PDB entry 7LSX | electron microscopy, 3.61 A resolution | chains F and O of the 13 polymer chains in the assembly

Chain F:
Name: Proteasome subunit alpha type-6
From: Saccharomyces cerevisiae (strain ATCC 204508 / S288c)
Notes: EC 3.4.25.1
UniProtKB: P40302 (PSA6_YEAST); residue numbers follow UniProt; this construct covers 1-234
Sequence (234 residues; each row starts with the number of its first residue):
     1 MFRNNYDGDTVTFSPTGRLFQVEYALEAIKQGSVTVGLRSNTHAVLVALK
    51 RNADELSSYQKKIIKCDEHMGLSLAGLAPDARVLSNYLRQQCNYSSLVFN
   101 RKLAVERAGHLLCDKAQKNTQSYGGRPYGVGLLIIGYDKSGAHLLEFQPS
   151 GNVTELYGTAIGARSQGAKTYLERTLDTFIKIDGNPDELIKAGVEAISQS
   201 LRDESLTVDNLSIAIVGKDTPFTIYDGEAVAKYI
Curated features (UniProtKB/Swiss-Prot):
  - modified residue: S14 (Phosphoserine)
  - cross-link: K191 (Glycyl lysine isopeptide (Lys-Gly) (interchain with G-Cter in ubiquitin))

Chain O:
Name: Proteasome chaperone 1
From: Saccharomyces cerevisiae (strain ATCC 204508 / S288c)
UniProtKB: Q05778 (POC1_YEAST); numbering as in UniProt (aligned over 1-276)
Sequence (276 residues; numbered 1 to 276; the number before each row is that of its first residue):
     1 MLFKQWNDLPEPKHLLDLPEISKNLQSLEVCPVPKVEFPQDLDVPQYSTA
    51 VITTKIMNPLFPKNLLQLTSIGEIKTTLTVKSPSLPQSSGKHSWNYDENF
   101 PNEVDPDQKNDTADETVYGFSFPIYSFGKTLLFSMEENFISISPIFGNMI
   151 SRSIISQLAQFSPDIIVIGTSDKIASMKVMTENECTLQPPEFITGFIGSV
   201 LTQLIVGPSKGLKFKCLVAPSEGPNGFEKLSLSDMGSLVDLCGQWLGFEP
   251 SRYSEECYRLWRCDSAAIGAQSGLYI
Disordered / not traced: 81-116

How chain F and chain O interact:
Contacting residue pairs (29):
  N4(F) with K13(O), hydrogen bond (backbone-side chain)
  N5(F) with K13(O)
  D9(F) with K4(O), salt bridge
  Q31(F) with S231(O), hydrogen bond; Y275(O)
  S33(F) with I276(O)
  R51(F) with Y275(O), hydrogen bond (side chain-backbone); I276(O), hydrogen bond (side chain-backbone)
  A53(F) with R262(O)
  D54(F) with C263(O), hydrogen bond
  E55(F) with R262(O), salt bridge
  Q60(F) with Y275(O); I276(O)
  K62(F) with I276(O)
  L74(F) with I276(O), hydrophobic
  G76(F) with Y275(O); I276(O), hydrogen bond (backbone-backbone)
  L77(F) with L274(O); Y275(O), hydrophobic; I276(O)
  A78(F) with G273(O); L274(O), hydrogen bond (backbone-backbone); I276(O), hydrophobic
  P79(F) with L274(O)
  A81(F) with I276(O), hydrophobic
  Y123(F) with M1(O), hydrogen bond (backbone-backbone); K4(O)
  G124(F) with M1(O)
  D203(F) with Y258(O), hydrogen bond
Interface residues without a listed pair, chain F (22 interface residues in all): K61, R164
Interface residues without a listed pair, chain O (14 interface residues in all): L232, S233, S272

In short:
22 residues of chain F face 14 of chain O across their interface, with 9 hydrogen bonds and 2 salt bridges.
Polar pairs include D9(F)-K4(O), E55(F)-R262(O) and N4(F)-K13(O).
Chain F is Proteasome subunit alpha type-6 and chain O is Proteasome chaperone 1, both from Saccharomyces
cerevisiae (strain ATCC 204508 / S288c); the structure, Cryo-EM structure of 13S proteasome core particle
assembly intermediate purified from Pre3-1 proteasome mutant (G34D), was determined by electron microscopy,
deposited together with 7LS5 and 7LS6.
